PDB entry 1TZY | X-ray diffraction, 1.90 A resolution | chains G and H of the 8 polymer chains in the assembly

[Chain G]
Name: Histone H3
Organism: Gallus gallus
UniProtKB: P84229 (H31_CHICK); residues 0-135 here correspond to UniProt positions 1-136 (UniProt number = residue number + 1)
Chain sequence (136 residues; each row starts with the number of its first residue; numbering starts at 0):
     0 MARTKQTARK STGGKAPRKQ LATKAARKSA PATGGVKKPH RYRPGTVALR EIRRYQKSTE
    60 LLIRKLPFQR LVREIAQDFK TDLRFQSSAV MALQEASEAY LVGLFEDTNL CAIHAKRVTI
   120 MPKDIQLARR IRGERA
Disordered / not traced: 0-37
Curated features (UniProtKB/Swiss-Prot):
  - site: K36, K37 (Involved in HMGB1-binding)
  - modified residue: R2 (Asymmetric dimethylarginine), T3 (Phosphothreonine), K4 (Allysine), Q5 (5-glutamyl dopamine), T6 (Phosphothreonine), R8 (Citrulline), K9 (N6,N6,N6-trimethyllysine), S10 (ADP-ribosylserine), T11 (Phosphothreonine), K14 (N6,N6-dimethyllysine), R17 (Asymmetric dimethylarginine), K18 (N6-(2-hydroxyisobutyryl)lysine), K23 (N6-(2-hydroxyisobutyryl)lysine), R26 (Citrulline), K27 (N6,N6,N6-trimethyllysine), S28 (ADP-ribosylserine), K36 (N6,N6,N6-trimethyllysine), K37 (N6-methyllysine), Y41 (Phosphotyrosine), K56 (N6,N6,N6-trimethyllysine) and 8 more in UniProt
  - lipidation: C110 (S-palmitoyl cysteine)

[Chain H]
Name: Histone H4-VI
Organism: Gallus gallus
UniProtKB: P62801 (H4_CHICK); residues 0-102 here correspond to UniProt positions 1-103 (UniProt number = residue number + 1)
Chain sequence (103 residues; row label = number of the first residue in the row; numbering starts at 0):
     0 MSGRGKGGKG LGKGGAKRHR KVLRDNIQGI TKPAIRRLAR RGGVKRISGL IYEETRGVLK
    60 VFLENVIRDA VTYTEHAKRK TVTAMDVVYA LKRQGRTLYG FGG
Disordered / not traced: 0-18
Curated features (UniProtKB/Swiss-Prot):
  - DNA-binding region: K16 to K20
  - modified residue: S1 (N-acetylserine), R3 (Asymmetric dimethylarginine), K5 (N6-(2-hydroxyisobutyryl)lysine), K8 (N6-(2-hydroxyisobutyryl)lysine), K12 (N6-(2-hydroxyisobutyryl)lysine), K16 (N6-(2-hydroxyisobutyryl)lysine), K20 (N6,N6,N6-trimethyllysine), K31 (N6-(2-hydroxyisobutyryl)lysine), K44 (N6-(2-hydroxyisobutyryl)lysine), S47 (Phosphoserine), Y51 (Phosphotyrosine), K59 (N6-(2-hydroxyisobutyryl)lysine), K77 (N6-(2-hydroxyisobutyryl)lysine), K79 (N6-(2-hydroxyisobutyryl)lysine), Y88 (Phosphotyrosine), K91 (N6-(2-hydroxyisobutyryl)lysine)
  - cross-link (Glycyl lysine isopeptide (Lys-Gly)): K31 (interchain with G-Cter in UFM1), K91 (interchain with G-Cter in ubiquitin)
Reported in the primary citation:
  - binding site for chloride ion: G101

[Interface between chain G and chain H]
Residue-residue contacts - 103 pairs, chain G then chain H:
  G44(G) - K44(H)
  A47(G) - R39(H)
  A47(G) - K44(H)
  E50(G) - R35(H)
  E50(G) - R39(H)  salt bridge
  I51(G) - R39(H)
  I51(G) - G42(H)
  I51(G) - V43(H)
  Y54(G) - R36(H)
  Y54(G) - R39(H)
  Y54(G) - R40(H)  hydrogen bond (backbone-side chain)
  Q55(G) - R39(H)
  Q55(G) - R40(H)  hydrogen bond (side chain-backbone)
  Q55(G) - G42(H)
  S57(G) - R40(H)  hydrogen bond
  T58(G) - R40(H)
  E59(G) - R40(H)  hydrogen bond (backbone-side chain)
  L61(G) - A33(H)
  L61(G) - R36(H)  hydrogen bond (backbone-side chain)
  L61(G) - L37(H)
  L61(G) - R40(H)
  I62(G) - I29(H)  hydrophobic
  P66(G) - G28(H)
  F67(G) - L62(H)  hydrophobic
  R69(G) - N25(H)
  L70(G) - N25(H)
  L70(G) - I26(H)  hydrophobic
  L70(G) - I29(H)  hydrophobic
  L70(G) - L62(H)  hydrophobic
  V71(G) - I66(H)
  R72(G) - L22(H)
  E73(G) - L22(H)
  E73(G) - R23(H)
  E73(G) - D24(H)  hydrogen bond (side chain-backbone)
  E73(G) - N25(H)  hydrogen bond
  I74(G) - L62(H)  hydrophobic
  I74(G) - E63(H)
  I74(G) - I66(H)  hydrophobic
  Q76(G) - K20(H)  hydrogen bond (side chain-backbone)
  Q76(G) - L22(H)  hydrogen bond (side chain-backbone)
  F78(G) - E63(H)
  F78(G) - I66(H)  hydrophobic
  F78(G) - R67(H)
  F78(G) - V70(H)  hydrophobic
  K79(G) - E74(H)
  K79(G) - K79(H)
  D81(G) - K79(H)
  L82(G) - V70(H)  hydrophobic
  L82(G) - K79(H)
  R83(G) - K79(H)  hydrogen bond (backbone-backbone)
  R83(G) - T80(H)
  R83(G) - V81(H)  hydrogen bond (backbone-backbone)
  F84(G) - V81(H)  hydrophobic
  Q85(G) - V81(H)  hydrogen bond (backbone-backbone)
  Q85(G) - T82(H)
  Q85(G) - A83(H)  hydrogen bond (side chain-backbone)
  S87(G) - A83(H)
  S87(G) - F100(H)
  A88(G) - V81(H)
  A88(G) - T82(H)
  A88(G) - A83(H)
  A88(G) - V86(H)
  M90(G) - F100(H)
  A91(G) - V86(H)  hydrophobic
  A91(G) - L97(H)
  A91(G) - F100(H)  hydrophobic
  L92(G) - V65(H)  hydrophobic
  L92(G) - V86(H)  hydrophobic
  A95(G) - L90(H)  hydrophobic
  A95(G) - R95(H)  hydrogen bond (backbone-side chain)
  S96(G) - L58(H)
  S96(G) - F61(H)
  S96(G) - L62(H)
  E97(G) - L37(H)
  Y99(G) - V57(H)
  Y99(G) - F61(H)  hydrophobic
  Y99(G) - R95(H)
  L100(G) - L37(H)  hydrophobic
  V101(G) - L37(H)  hydrophobic
  V101(G) - G41(H)
  L103(G) - V57(H)  hydrophobic
  F104(G) - I34(H)  hydrophobic
  F104(G) - L37(H)
  F104(G) - A38(H)  hydrophobic
  F104(G) - V43(H)
  F104(G) - I50(H)  hydrophobic
  F104(G) - T54(H)
  E105(G) - G41(H)
  N108(G) - G42(H)
  N108(G) - V43(H)
  V117(G) - R45(H)
  T118(G) - R45(H)  hydrogen bond
  T118(G) - I46(H)
  T118(G) - S47(H)
  I119(G) - V43(H)  hydrophobic
  I119(G) - R45(H)  hydrogen bond (backbone-backbone)
  I119(G) - S47(H)  hydrogen bond (backbone-backbone)
  I119(G) - I50(H)
  P121(G) - L49(H)  hydrophobic
  I124(G) - E53(H)
  Q125(G) - E53(H)  hydrogen bond
  R128(G) - V57(H)
  R134(G) - E53(H)  salt bridge
Other interface residues (no listed pair), chain G (55 interface residues in all): L48, A75, E94, A98, M120
Other interface residues (no listed pair), chain H (49 interface residues in all): V21, K59
From the paper, about this interface:
  - specific contacts: T45(G)-K44(H)

[Summary]
The interface between chain G and chain H involves 55 residues on one side and 49 on the other; the contacts
include 18 hydrogen bonds and 2 salt bridges. Polar pairs include E50(G)-R39(H), R134(G)-E53(H) and
Y54(G)-R40(H). The authors report a contact between T45(G) and K44(H). The paper reports a binding site for
chloride ion at G101(H).
Chain G is Histone H3 and chain H is Histone H4-VI, both from Gallus gallus; the structure, Crystal Structure
of the Core-Histone Octamer to 1.90 Angstrom Resolution, was determined by X-ray diffraction.
